Entry 6UZ1 (X-ray diffraction, 3.14 A resolution); this record covers chains A and B of the 5 polymer chains in the assembly.

Chain A:
Molecule: MHC class I antigen, A-2 alpha chain
From: Homo sapiens
Reference sequence: A0A5B8RNS7 (A0A5B8RNS7_HUMAN); residues 1-275 here correspond to UniProt positions 25-299 (UniProt number = residue number + 24)
Amino-acid sequence (275 residues; numbered 1 to 275; the number before each row is that of its first residue):
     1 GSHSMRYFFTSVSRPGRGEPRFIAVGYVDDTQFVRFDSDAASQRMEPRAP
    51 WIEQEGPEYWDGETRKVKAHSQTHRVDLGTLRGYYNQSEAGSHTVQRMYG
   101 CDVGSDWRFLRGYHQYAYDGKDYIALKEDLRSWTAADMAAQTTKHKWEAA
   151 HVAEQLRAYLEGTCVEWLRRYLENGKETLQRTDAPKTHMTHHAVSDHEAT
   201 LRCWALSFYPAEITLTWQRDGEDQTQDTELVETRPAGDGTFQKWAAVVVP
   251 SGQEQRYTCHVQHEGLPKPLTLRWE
Disulfides: Cys101-Cys164, Cys203-Cys259

Chain B:
Molecule: Beta-2-microglobulin
From: Homo sapiens
Reference sequence: P61769 (B2MG_HUMAN); residues 1-99 here correspond to UniProt positions 21-119 (UniProt number = residue number + 20)
Amino-acid sequence (100 residues; each row starts with the number of its first residue; numbering starts at 0):
     0 MIQRTPKIQVYSRHPAENGKSNFLNCYVSGFHPSDIEVDLLKNGERIEKV
    50 EHSDLSFSKDWSFYLLYYTEFTPTEKDEYACRVNHVTLSQPKIVKWDRDM
Differences from the reference sequence: initiating methionine (0)
Disulfides: Cys25-Cys80
Curated features (UniProtKB/Swiss-Prot):
  - modified residue: Gln2 (Pyrrolidone carboxylic acid)
  - glycosylation: Ile1 (N-linked (Glc) (glycation) isoleucine), Lys19 (N-linked (Glc) (glycation) lysine), Lys41 (N-linked (Glc) (glycation) lysine), Lys48 (N-linked (Glc) (glycation) lysine), Lys58 (N-linked (Glc) (glycation) lysine), Lys91 (N-linked (Glc) (glycation) lysine), Lys94 (N-linked (Glc) (glycation) lysine)

Chain A / chain B interface:
Pairs across the interface - 53 pairs, chain A then chain B:
  Phe8(A) - Ser55(B)
  Phe8(A) - Phe56(B)  hydrophobic
  Phe9(A) - Phe56(B)
  Thr10(A) - Leu54(B)
  Thr10(A) - Phe56(B)
  Thr10(A) - Phe62(B)
  Val12(A) - Ser33(B)
  Ile23(A) - Leu54(B)  hydrophobic
  Val25(A) - Asp53(B)
  Val25(A) - Leu54(B)
  Tyr27(A) - Ser55(B)
  Tyr27(A) - Tyr63(B)  hydrogen bond
  Gln32(A) - Asp53(B)
  Arg35(A) - Asp53(B)  salt bridge
  Thr94(A) - Phe62(B)
  Gln96(A) - His31(B)  hydrogen bond
  Gln96(A) - Phe56(B)
  Gln96(A) - Trp60(B)  hydrogen bond (side chain-backbone)
  Gln96(A) - Phe62(B)
  Arg97(A) - Phe56(B)
  Met98(A) - Phe56(B)  hydrophobic
  Gln115(A) - Trp60(B)
  Tyr116(A) - Trp60(B)
  Ala117(A) - Trp60(B)  hydrophobic
  Asp119(A) - Met0(B)
  Asp119(A) - Ile1(B)
  Asp119(A) - His31(B)
  Gly120(A) - Arg3(B)
  Gly120(A) - His31(B)
  Lys121(A) - Ile1(B)
  Asp122(A) - Trp60(B)  hydrogen bond
  His192(A) - Asp98(B)  salt bridge
  Arg202(A) - Asp98(B)  hydrogen bond (side chain-backbone)
  Trp204(A) - Asp98(B)
  Trp204(A) - Met99(B)
  Val231(A) - Gln8(B)
  Glu232(A) - Gln8(B)  hydrogen bond (backbone-side chain)
  Glu232(A) - Tyr26(B)
  Glu232(A) - Ser28(B)  hydrogen bond
  Arg234(A) - Gln8(B)  hydrogen bond
  Arg234(A) - Tyr10(B)
  Arg234(A) - Met99(B)  hydrogen bond (side chain-backbone)
  Pro235(A) - Tyr10(B)  hydrogen bond (backbone-side chain)
  Pro235(A) - Asn24(B)
  Pro235(A) - Tyr26(B)
  Pro235(A) - Leu65(B)  hydrophobic
  Ala236(A) - Arg12(B)  hydrogen bond (backbone-side chain)
  Ala236(A) - Asn24(B)  hydrogen bond (backbone-side chain)
  Gly237(A) - Arg12(B)  hydrogen bond (backbone-side chain)
  Gln242(A) - Tyr10(B)
  Gln242(A) - Ser11(B)
  Gln242(A) - Arg12(B)  hydrogen bond (side chain-backbone)
  Trp244(A) - Met99(B)  hydrogen bond (side chain-backbone)
Also at the interface, not in a pair above, chain A (35 interface residues in all): Arg48, Ser92, Thr233, Asp238
Also at the interface, not in a pair above, chain B (26 interface residues in all): Lys6, Pro32, Asp34, Asp59

Summary:
35 residues of chain A and 26 residues of chain B are in contact, with 15 hydrogen bonds and 2 salt bridges.
Polar contacts include Arg35(A)-Asp53(B), His192(A)-Asp98(B) and Tyr27(A)-Tyr63(B).
Chain A is MHC class I antigen, A-2 alpha chain and chain B is Beta-2-microglobulin, both from Homo sapiens;
the structure, Noncanonical binding of single-chain A6 TCR variant S3-4 in complex with Tax/HLA-A2, was
determined by X-ray diffraction.
